5CJ7 - chains A and T of the 3 polymer chains in the assembly; structure by X-ray diffraction, 2.90 A resolution.

# Chain A
Molecule: DNA polymerase lambda
From: Homo sapiens
Notes: EC 2.7.7.7
UniProt: Q9UGP5 (DPOLL_HUMAN); residue numbers follow UniProt; this construct covers 242-575
Amino-acid sequence (334 residues; each row starts with the number of its first residue):
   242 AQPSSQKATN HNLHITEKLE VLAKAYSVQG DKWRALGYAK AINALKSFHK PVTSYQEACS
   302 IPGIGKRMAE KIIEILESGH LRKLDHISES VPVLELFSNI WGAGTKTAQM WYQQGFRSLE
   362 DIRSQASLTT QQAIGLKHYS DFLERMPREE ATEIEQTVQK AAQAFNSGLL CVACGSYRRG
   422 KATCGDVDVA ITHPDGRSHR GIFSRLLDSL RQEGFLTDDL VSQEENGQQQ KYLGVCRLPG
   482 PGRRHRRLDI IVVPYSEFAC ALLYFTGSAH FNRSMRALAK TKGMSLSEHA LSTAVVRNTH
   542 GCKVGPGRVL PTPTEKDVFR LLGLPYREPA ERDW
Disordered / not traced: 242-329
Construct notes: engineered mutation Ala431 (Leu in Q9UGP5)

# Chain T
Molecule: 6-nt DNA strand
Sequence (6 nucleotides; numbered 6 to 11; the number before each row is that of its first residue):
     6 GTACTG

# Interface between chain A and chain T
Pairs across the interface (19; chain A residue first):
  Thr370(A) with DG11(T), phosphate contact
  Gln372(A) with DG11(T), phosphate contact
  Val462(A) with DT10(T), sugar contact
  Ser463(A) with DT10(T), sugar contact
  Gln464(A) with DC9(T), sugar contact; DT10(T), sugar contact
  Glu466(A) with DC9(T), sugar contact; DT10(T), phosphate contact
  Asn467(A) with DC9(T), sugar contact
  Arg514(A) with DG6(T), hydrogen bond to the base
  Arg517(A) with DG6(T), base contact; DT7(T), hydrogen bond to the sugar
  Ala518(A) with DG6(T), phosphate contact
  Lys521(A) with DG6(T), sugar contact; DT7(T), salt bridge to the phosphate
  Leu527(A) with DT7(T), sugar contact
  Ser528(A) with DT7(T), phosphate contact; DA8(T), phosphate contact
  Glu529(A) with DA8(T), sugar contact
Also at the interface, not in a pair above, chain A (18 interface residues in all): Tyr505, Asn513, Ser526, Arg538

# In short
18 residues of chain A face 6 of chain T across their interface, with 2 hydrogen bonds and 1 salt bridge.
Polar contacts include Arg514(A)-DG6(T), Arg517(A)-DT7(T) and Lys521(A)-DT7(T).
Chain A is DNA polymerase lambda (Homo sapiens) and chain T is a 6-nt DNA strand; the structure, Human DNA
polymerase lambda L431A mutant- MgdTTP binary and complex with 6 paired DNA, was determined by X-ray
diffraction (same publication as 4XQ8, 4XRH, 5CA7, 5CHG, 5CR0, 5CWR, 5DDM and 5DKW).
